PDB entry 1YF4 | X-ray diffraction, 1.98 A resolution | chains A and B

[Chain A]
Molecule: Trypsin
Source organism: Sus scrofa
Notes: EC 3.4.21.4
UniProtKB: P00761 (TRYP_PIG); the construct lacks a stretch of the UniProt sequence and is renumbered around it, so the offset changes along the chain: 16-34 = UniProt 9-27; 37-67 = UniProt 28-58; 69-125 = UniProt 59-115; 127-130 = UniProt 116-119; 5 more segments
Chain sequence (223 residues; row label = number of the first residue in the row; note: 10 numbers in that range are skipped by the numbering (no residue carries them; nothing is unmodelled there)):
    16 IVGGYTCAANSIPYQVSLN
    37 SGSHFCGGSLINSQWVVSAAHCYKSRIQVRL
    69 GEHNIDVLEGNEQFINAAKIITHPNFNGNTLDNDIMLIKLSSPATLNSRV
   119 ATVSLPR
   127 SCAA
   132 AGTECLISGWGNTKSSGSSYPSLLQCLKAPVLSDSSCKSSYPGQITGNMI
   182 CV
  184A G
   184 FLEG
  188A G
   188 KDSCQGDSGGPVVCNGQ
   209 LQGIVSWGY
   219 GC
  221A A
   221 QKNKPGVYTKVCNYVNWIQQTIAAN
Cystine bridges: Cys-22/Cys-157, Cys-42/Cys-58, Cys-128/Cys-232, Cys-136/Cys-201, Cys-168/Cys-182, Cys-191/Cys-220
Metal / ion sites: Ca2+: Glu-70, Asn-72, Val-75, Glu-77, Glu-80

[Chain B]
Molecule: Vasopressin
Chain sequence (10 residues; each row starts with the number of its first residue):
     1 CYFQNCPRGX
Modified / non-standard residues: NH2 (amino group) at position 10
Cystine bridges: Cys-1/Cys-6

[Interface between chain A and chain B]
Contacting residue pairs - 43 pairs, chain A then chain B:
  Phe-41(A) / Gly-9(B)
  Phe-41(A) / NH2_10(B)  hydrogen bond (backbone-backbone)
  His-57(A) / Pro-7(B)
  His-57(A) / Arg-8(B)
  His-57(A) / Gly-9(B)  hydrogen bond (side chain-backbone)
  Leu-99(A) / Pro-7(B)  hydrophobic
  Ser-146(A) / Tyr-2(B)
  Ser-147(A) / Tyr-2(B)
  Gly-148(A) / Tyr-2(B)  hydrogen bond (backbone-side chain)
  Tyr-172(A) / Asn-5(B)
  Gln-175(A) / Asn-5(B)
  Asp-189(A) / Arg-8(B)  salt bridge
  Ser-190(A) / Arg-8(B)  hydrogen bond
  Cys-191(A) / Arg-8(B)
  Gln-192(A) / Cys-1(B)
  Gln-192(A) / Pro-7(B)
  Gln-192(A) / Arg-8(B)
  Gln-192(A) / Gly-9(B)
  Gly-193(A) / Arg-8(B)  hydrogen bond (backbone-backbone)
  Gly-193(A) / Gly-9(B)
  Gly-193(A) / NH2_10(B)
  Asp-194(A) / Arg-8(B)  hydrogen bond (backbone-backbone)
  Ser-195(A) / Arg-8(B)  hydrogen bond (side chain-backbone)
  Ser-195(A) / Gly-9(B)  hydrogen bond (side chain-backbone)
  Ser-214(A) / Pro-7(B)
  Ser-214(A) / Arg-8(B)  hydrogen bond (backbone-backbone)
  Trp-215(A) / Asn-5(B)
  Trp-215(A) / Cys-6(B)
  Trp-215(A) / Pro-7(B)  hydrophobic
  Trp-215(A) / Arg-8(B)
  Gly-216(A) / Gln-4(B)
  Gly-216(A) / Asn-5(B)
  Gly-216(A) / Cys-6(B)  hydrogen bond (backbone-backbone)
  Gly-216(A) / Arg-8(B)
  Tyr-217(A) / Phe-3(B)
  Tyr-217(A) / Gln-4(B)
  Tyr-217(A) / Asn-5(B)
  Gly-219(A) / Cys-1(B)
  Gly-219(A) / Gln-4(B)  hydrogen bond (backbone-backbone)
  Gly-219(A) / Arg-8(B)  hydrogen bond (backbone-side chain)
  Cys-220(A) / Arg-8(B)
  Gln-221(A) / Phe-3(B)
  Gly-226(A) / Arg-8(B)
Also at the interface, not in a pair above, chain A (29 interface residues in all): Cys-42, Asn-143, Ser-149, Val-213, Ala-221A, Tyr-228

[Overview]
29 residues of chain A and 10 residues of chain B are in contact, with 12 hydrogen bonds and 1 salt bridge.
Polar pairs include Asp-189(A)/Arg-8(B), His-57(A)/Gly-9(B) and Gly-148(A)/Tyr-2(B). Glu-70(A), Asn-72(A),
Val-75(A), Glu-77(A) and Glu-80(A) coordinate Ca2+.
Chain A is Trypsin (Sus scrofa) and chain B is Vasopressin; the structure, Crystal Structure of
trypsin-vasopressin complex, was determined by X-ray diffraction.
